PDB entry 1HXS | X-ray diffraction, 2.20 A resolution | chains 1 and 2 of the 4 polymer chains in the assembly

# Chain 1
Protein: Genome polyprotein, coat protein VP1
Organism: Human poliovirus 1
Reference sequence: P03300 (POLH_POL1M); residues 1-302 here correspond to UniProt positions 579-880 (UniProt number = residue number + 578)
Sequence (302 residues; numbered 1 to 302; the number before each row is that of its first residue):
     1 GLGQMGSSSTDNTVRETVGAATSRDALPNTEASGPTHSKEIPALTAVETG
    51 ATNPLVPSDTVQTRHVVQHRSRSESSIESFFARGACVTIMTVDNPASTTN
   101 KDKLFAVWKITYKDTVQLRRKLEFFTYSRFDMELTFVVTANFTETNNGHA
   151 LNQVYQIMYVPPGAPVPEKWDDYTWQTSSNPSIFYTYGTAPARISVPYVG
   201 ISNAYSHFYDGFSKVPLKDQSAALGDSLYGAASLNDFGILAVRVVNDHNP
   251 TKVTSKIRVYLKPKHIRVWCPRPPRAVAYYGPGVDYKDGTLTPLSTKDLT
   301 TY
Not modelled in the structure: 1-5, 11-19

# Chain 2
Protein: Genome polyprotein, coat protein VP2
Organism: Human poliovirus 1
Reference sequence: P03300 (POLH_POL1M); residues 1-272 here correspond to UniProt positions 69-340 (UniProt number = residue number + 68)
Sequence (272 residues; each row starts with the number of its first residue):
     1 SPNIEACGYSDRVLQLTLGNSTITTQEAANSVVAYGRWPEYLRDSEANPV
    51 DQPTEPDVAACRFYTLDTVSWTKESRGWWWKLPDALRDMGLFGQNMYYHY
   101 LGRSGYTVHVQCNASKFHQGALGVFAVPEMCLAGDSNTTTMHTSYQNANP
   151 GEKGGTFTGTFTPDNNQTSPARRFCPVDYLLGNGTLLGNAFVFPHQIINL
   201 RTNNCATLVLPYVNSLSIDSMVKHNNWGIAILPLAPLNFASESSPEIPIT
   251 LTIAPMCCEFNGLRNITLPRLQ
Not modelled in the structure: 1-5

# Interface between chain 1 and chain 2
Contacting residue pairs (111):
  Glu48(1) - Ala29(2)
  Glu48(1) - Gln196(2)
  Glu48(1) - Ile197(2)  hydrogen bond (backbone-backbone)
  Glu48(1) - Asn199(2)  hydrogen bond
  Glu48(1) - Thr202(2)  hydrogen bond
  Glu48(1) - Asn203(2)
  Thr49(1) - Ala29(2)
  Thr49(1) - Val32(2)
  Thr49(1) - Gln196(2)  hydrogen bond (backbone-side chain)
  Gly50(1) - His195(2)
  Thr126(1) - Glu129(2)
  Tyr127(1) - Glu129(2)  hydrogen bond
  Tyr127(1) - Val213(2)  hydrophobic
  Tyr127(1) - Asn214(2)
  Tyr127(1) - Ser215(2)
  Ser202(1) - Ser215(2)
  Ser202(1) - Leu216(2)
  Asn203(1) - Ser215(2)  hydrogen bond (backbone-backbone)
  Asn203(1) - Leu216(2)
  Ala204(1) - Ser215(2)
  Ser206(1) - Ser215(2)  hydrogen bond
  Phe208(1) - Glu129(2)
  Phe208(1) - Cys131(2)  hydrophobic
  Tyr209(1) - Glu129(2)
  Tyr209(1) - Cys131(2)
  Tyr209(1) - His224(2)
  Asp210(1) - Lys81(2)  salt bridge
  Asp210(1) - Glu129(2)  hydrogen bond (backbone-side chain)
  Asp210(1) - Met130(2)
  Asp210(1) - Cys131(2)
  Asp210(1) - His224(2)
  Asp210(1) - Asn225(2)  hydrogen bond (backbone-backbone)
  Gly211(1) - Lys223(2)
  Phe212(1) - Thr143(2)
  Phe212(1) - Ser144(2)
  Phe212(1) - Tyr145(2)  hydrophobic
  Phe212(1) - Ala148(2)  hydrophobic
  Phe212(1) - Lys223(2)  hydrogen bond (backbone-backbone)
  Ser213(1) - Lys223(2)  hydrogen bond (backbone-side chain)
  Lys214(1) - Lys223(2)
  Val215(1) - Val222(2)  hydrophobic
  Val215(1) - Lys223(2)
  Pro216(1) - Tyr145(2)
  Pro216(1) - Gln146(2)
  Pro216(1) - Pro269(2)
  Pro216(1) - Arg270(2)  hydrogen bond (backbone-backbone)
  Leu217(1) - Leu268(2)
  Leu217(1) - Arg270(2)
  Lys218(1) - Leu268(2)  hydrogen bond (backbone-backbone)
  Lys218(1) - Pro269(2)
  Lys218(1) - Arg270(2)
  Gln220(1) - Arg270(2)  hydrogen bond (backbone-side chain)
  Ala222(1) - Arg270(2)
  Asp226(1) - Arg172(2)  salt bridge
  Leu228(1) - Met141(2)
  Tyr229(1) - Lys81(2)
  Tyr229(1) - Met130(2)
  Tyr229(1) - Cys131(2)
  Tyr229(1) - Leu132(2)  hydrogen bond (side chain-backbone)
  Tyr229(1) - Met141(2)  hydrogen bond (backbone-backbone)
  Tyr229(1) - Thr143(2)
  Tyr229(1) - Phe174(2)
  Cys270(1) - Tyr35(2)
  Cys270(1) - Val213(2)  hydrophobic
  Pro271(1) - Val192(2)
  Pro271(1) - Phe193(2)
  Arg272(1) - Pro128(2)  hydrogen bond (side chain-backbone)
  Arg272(1) - Glu129(2)  hydrogen bond (side chain-backbone)
  Arg272(1) - Val192(2)
  Arg272(1) - Phe193(2)
  Pro273(1) - Thr185(2)
  Pro273(1) - Asn189(2)
  Pro273(1) - Val192(2)
  Pro273(1) - Phe193(2)
  Pro274(1) - Thr185(2)
  Arg275(1) - Asn183(2)  hydrogen bond (side chain-backbone)
  Arg275(1) - Gly184(2)
  Ala276(1) - Gly184(2)  hydrogen bond (backbone-backbone)
  Ala276(1) - Thr185(2)
  Ala276(1) - Leu186(2)  hydrophobic
  Val277(1) - Leu180(2)  hydrophobic
  Val277(1) - Gly184(2)
  Tyr280(1) - Ser136(2)
  Tyr280(1) - Asn137(2)  hydrogen bond (side chain-backbone)
  Tyr280(1) - Thr138(2)
  Tyr280(1) - Thr140(2)
  Pro282(1) - Met141(2)  hydrophobic
  Val284(1) - Cys131(2)
  Val284(1) - Leu132(2)
  Val284(1) - Ala133(2)
  Val284(1) - Asn183(2)
  Asp285(1) - Ala133(2)
  Asp285(1) - Gly134(2)  hydrogen bond (side chain-backbone)
  Asp285(1) - Thr140(2)
  Asp285(1) - Met141(2)  hydrogen bond (side chain-backbone)
  Tyr286(1) - Ala133(2)
  Tyr286(1) - Asn137(2)  hydrogen bond (backbone-side chain)
  Tyr286(1) - Phe161(2)  hydrophobic
  Tyr286(1) - Cys175(2)  hydrogen bond (side chain-backbone)
  Tyr286(1) - Pro176(2)
  Tyr286(1) - Val177(2)  hydrogen bond (side chain-backbone)
  Tyr286(1) - Gly182(2)
  Tyr286(1) - Gly184(2)
  Lys287(1) - Asn137(2)
  Asp288(1) - Asn137(2)  hydrogen bond (backbone-side chain)
  Asp288(1) - Phe161(2)
  Asp288(1) - Pro163(2)
  Leu291(1) - Phe161(2)  hydrophobic
  Leu291(1) - Tyr179(2)  hydrogen bond (backbone-side chain)
  Leu291(1) - Leu180(2)  hydrophobic
  Leu294(1) - Leu186(2)  hydrophobic
Other interface residues (no listed pair), chain 1 (50 interface residues in all): Val47, Ile201, Ser221, Ser227, Leu234, Gly281, Gly283, Pro293
Other interface residues (no listed pair), chain 2 (64 interface residues in all): Asn30, Val127, Thr139, Asn149, Leu181, Ala190, Ser217, Asp219, Thr267

# Summary
The interface between chain 1 and chain 2 involves 50 residues on one side and 64 on the other; the contacts
include 28 hydrogen bonds and 2 salt bridges. Polar pairs include Asp210(1)-Lys81(2), Asp226(1)-Arg172(2) and
Glu48(1)-Asn199(2).
Here chain 1 is Genome polyprotein, coat protein VP1 and chain 2 is Genome polyprotein, coat protein VP2, both
from Human poliovirus 1. Entry 1HXS (Crystal structure of mahoney strain of poliovirus at 2.2A resolution) was
determined by X-ray diffraction.
